Entry 6RFR (electron microscopy, 3.20 A resolution); this record covers chains X and 2 of the 42 polymer chains in the assembly.

[Chain X]
Name: Subunit NUXM of NADH:Ubiquinone Oxidoreductase (Complex I)
From: Yarrowia lipolytica
Reference sequence: A0A1D8NKB4 (A0A1D8NKB4_YARLL); numbering as in UniProt (aligned over 1-169)
Chain sequence (169 residues; each row starts with the number of its first residue):
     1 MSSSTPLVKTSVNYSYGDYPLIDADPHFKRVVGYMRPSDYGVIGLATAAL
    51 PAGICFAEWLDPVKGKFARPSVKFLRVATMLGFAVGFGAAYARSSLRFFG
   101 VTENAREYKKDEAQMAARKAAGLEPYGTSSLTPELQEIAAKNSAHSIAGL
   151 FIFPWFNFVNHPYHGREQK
Not modelled in the structure: 1, 169

[Chain 2]
Name: Subunit NU2M of NADH:Ubiquinone Oxidoreductase (Complex I)
From: Yarrowia lipolytica
Notes: EC 1.6.5.3
Reference sequence: S5U4R9 (S5U4R9_YARLL); residue numbers follow UniProt; this construct covers 1-469
Chain sequence (469 residues; numbered 1 to 469; the number before each row is that of its first residue):
     1 MLILAIISLITFVSMSKLSDNRAIIRLINIYLILVLVLDSFLYLLFLNNQ
    51 TYTVMGELLIFNSFTFYIDMLIYFIMIVISSLYGYNLYNNNLYKTLFEPK
   101 KELIILFLINILGALLIVHSNDFITLFVAIELQSYSIYLITAIYNSSYKA
   151 SKASMLYFFMGGILSILIAYSINTYYSVLNSYTLHSLDSLIINTLDLNLI
   201 LIALSLGLLFKIGIAPLHKWLISIYENTPILITIYISLIPKISILSYLVL
   251 SNISINSLVISILAILTLLVGSVGGLLQIKIKRLLAFSGLTNAGYMMLLL
   301 LLNNNEFSYLYYITQYSISHLAIFMIIIFSIYYINYINNQYNPIIYVNQL
   351 KGLIHDNAYLVLSMAIVVFSFIGIPPLLGFFGKLNILMSILNNGYYFISI
   401 VLIVASLISALYYLYLLNVSIQDKNNILINSNETVSSVLSYILSSLIILI
   451 TFGFIYNSLIIDIFNVYFN

[How chain X and chain 2 interact]
Pairs across the interface (78):
  Y14(X) - Q50(2)  hydrogen bond
  Y16(X) - L47(2)
  Y16(X) - Y52(2)
  L45(X) - L38(2)  hydrophobic
  A46(X) - L38(2)  hydrophobic
  A49(X) - L34(2)  hydrophobic
  L50(X) - I30(2)  hydrophobic
  L50(X) - L34(2)  hydrophobic
  G53(X) - I30(2)
  I54(X) - L27(2)  hydrophobic
  I54(X) - I30(2)
  A57(X) - R26(2)
  A57(X) - I30(2)  hydrophobic
  L60(X) - S437(2)
  L60(X) - V438(2)  hydrophobic
  D61(X) - R26(2)  hydrogen bond (backbone-side chain)
  D61(X) - S436(2)
  D61(X) - S437(2)  hydrogen bond (side chain-backbone)
  D61(X) - V438(2)  hydrogen bond (side chain-backbone)
  P62(X) - R26(2)
  P62(X) - N86(2)
  V63(X) - R26(2)
  V63(X) - N86(2)  hydrogen bond (backbone-side chain)
  G65(X) - N89(2)
  K73(X) - F12(2)
  K73(X) - S16(2)  hydrogen bond
  K73(X) - D20(2)  salt bridge
  F74(X) - F12(2)  hydrophobic
  F74(X) - A23(2)  hydrophobic
  V77(X) - F12(2)  hydrophobic
  L81(X) - S8(2)
  L81(X) - L27(2)  hydrophobic
  L81(X) - Y31(2)  hydrophobic
  A84(X) - L4(2)  hydrophobic
  V85(X) - M1(2)  hydrophobic
  V85(X) - Y31(2)  hydrophobic
  V85(X) - L34(2)
  A89(X) - L38(2)
  A89(X) - D39(2)
  A89(X) - F41(2)
  A92(X) - F41(2)  hydrophobic
  R93(X) - F41(2)
  L96(X) - F41(2)  hydrophobic
  L96(X) - L45(2)  hydrophobic
  F99(X) - L45(2)  hydrophobic
  K141(X) - M55(2)
  K141(X) - G56(2)  hydrogen bond (backbone-backbone)
  N142(X) - M55(2)
  A144(X) - V54(2)
  H145(X) - Y52(2)
  H145(X) - V54(2)
  S146(X) - V54(2)
  I147(X) - L42(2)
  A148(X) - L45(2)  hydrophobic
  A148(X) - F46(2)  hydrophobic
  A148(X) - F61(2)
  G149(X) - F61(2)
  L150(X) - M1(2)  hydrogen bond (backbone-backbone)
  L150(X) - L42(2)  hydrophobic
  F151(X) - M1(2)  hydrogen bond (backbone-backbone)
  F151(X) - L2(2)  hydrogen bond (backbone-backbone)
  F151(X) - V35(2)
  F151(X) - D39(2)
  F151(X) - F66(2)  hydrophobic
  F151(X) - D69(2)
  F151(X) - Y73(2)  hydrogen bond (backbone-side chain)
  I152(X) - M1(2)  hydrogen bond (backbone-backbone)
  I152(X) - L2(2)  hydrogen bond (backbone-backbone)
  I152(X) - I3(2)  hydrogen bond (backbone-backbone)
  I152(X) - Y73(2)
  I152(X) - L112(2)  hydrophobic
  I152(X) - L116(2)  hydrophobic
  I152(X) - H119(2)
  F153(X) - M1(2)
  F153(X) - I3(2)  hydrophobic
  F153(X) - L59(2)  hydrophobic
  P154(X) - I3(2)
  W155(X) - M55(2)
Interface residues without a listed pair, chain X (43 interface residues in all): G17, G88, V101, T102
Interface residues without a listed pair, chain 2 (47 interface residues in all): M15, R22, L44, T53, Y85, L115, L439

[Overview]
The interface between chain X and chain 2 involves 43 residues on one side and 47 on the other, with 14
hydrogen bonds and 1 salt bridge. Polar pairs include K73(X)-D20(2), Y14(X)-Q50(2) and D61(X)-R26(2).
Here chain X is Subunit NUXM of NADH:Ubiquinone Oxidoreductase (Complex I) and chain 2 is Subunit NU2M of
NADH:Ubiquinone Oxidoreductase (Complex I), both from Yarrowia lipolytica. Entry 6RFR (Cryo-EM structure of
respiratory complex I from Yarrowia lipolytica at 3.2 A resolution) was determined by electron microscopy
(same publication as 6RFQ and 6RFS).
